PDB entry 8TOB | electron microscopy, 3.14 A resolution | chains IA and LA of the 44 polymer chains in the assembly

Chain IA (and LA):
Protein: Fimbrial protein
From: Acinetobacter genomosp. 16BJ
Notes: chain LA of this document is another copy of the same molecule, construct and numbering; everything in this record applies to it too
UniProt: N9RQW9 (N9RQW9_9GAMM); residues 9-78 here = UniProt positions 9-78
Sequence (70 residues; row label = number of the first residue in the row):
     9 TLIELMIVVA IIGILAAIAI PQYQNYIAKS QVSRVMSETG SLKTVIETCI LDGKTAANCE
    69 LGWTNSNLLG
Cystine bridges: Cys57-Cys67
Reported in the primary citation:
  - post-translational modification sites: Gly78

Chain IA / chain LA interface:
Contacting residue pairs (22):
  Ile11(IA) - Ile28(LA)  hydrophobic
  Ile11(IA) - Tyr31(LA)  hydrophobic
  Glu12(IA) - Tyr31(LA)  hydrogen bond
  Ile15(IA) - Tyr31(LA)  hydrophobic
  Ile15(IA) - Ile35(LA)  hydrophobic
  Ala18(IA) - Ile35(LA)  hydrophobic
  Ile19(IA) - Ile35(LA)  hydrophobic
  Ile22(IA) - Gln39(LA)
  Ile22(IA) - Arg42(LA)  hydrogen bond (backbone-side chain)
  Ala25(IA) - Arg42(LA)  hydrogen bond (backbone-side chain)
  Ala25(IA) - Asn75(LA)
  Ile26(IA) - Arg42(LA)
  Ala27(IA) - Glu46(LA)
  Ala27(IA) - Thr72(LA)
  Ile28(IA) - Thr72(LA)  hydrogen bond (backbone-side chain)
  Pro29(IA) - Ser49(LA)
  Pro29(IA) - Gly70(LA)
  Gln30(IA) - Gly70(LA)  hydrogen bond (backbone-backbone)
  Gln30(IA) - Trp71(LA)
  Asn33(IA) - Gly70(LA)
  Tyr34(IA) - Thr52(LA)
  Tyr34(IA) - Val53(LA)
Other interface residues (no listed pair), chain LA (16 interface residues in all): Ser38, Ser45, Ser74

In short:
Chain IA and chain LA form an interface of 14 and 16 residues respectively; the contacts include 5 hydrogen
bonds. Polar pairs include Glu12(IA)-Tyr31(LA), Ile22(IA)-Arg42(LA) and Ala25(IA)-Arg42(LA). The paper reports
a modification site at Gly78(IA).
Chain IA and chain LA are both Fimbrial protein (Acinetobacter genomosp. 16BJ); the structure, Acinetobacter
GP16 Type IV pilus, was determined by electron microscopy together with 8TOC, 8TV9, 8TVA, 8TW2 and 8TWC from
the same study.
